Entry 6W23 (electron microscopy, 3.10 A resolution); this record covers chains A and X of the 7 polymer chains in the assembly.

== Chain A ==
Protein: ATP-dependent Clp protease ATP-binding subunit ClpA
From: Escherichia coli (strain K12)
UniProtKB: P0ABH9 (CLPA_ECOLI); residue numbers follow UniProt; this construct covers 1-758
Sequence (758 residues; row label = number of the first residue in the row):
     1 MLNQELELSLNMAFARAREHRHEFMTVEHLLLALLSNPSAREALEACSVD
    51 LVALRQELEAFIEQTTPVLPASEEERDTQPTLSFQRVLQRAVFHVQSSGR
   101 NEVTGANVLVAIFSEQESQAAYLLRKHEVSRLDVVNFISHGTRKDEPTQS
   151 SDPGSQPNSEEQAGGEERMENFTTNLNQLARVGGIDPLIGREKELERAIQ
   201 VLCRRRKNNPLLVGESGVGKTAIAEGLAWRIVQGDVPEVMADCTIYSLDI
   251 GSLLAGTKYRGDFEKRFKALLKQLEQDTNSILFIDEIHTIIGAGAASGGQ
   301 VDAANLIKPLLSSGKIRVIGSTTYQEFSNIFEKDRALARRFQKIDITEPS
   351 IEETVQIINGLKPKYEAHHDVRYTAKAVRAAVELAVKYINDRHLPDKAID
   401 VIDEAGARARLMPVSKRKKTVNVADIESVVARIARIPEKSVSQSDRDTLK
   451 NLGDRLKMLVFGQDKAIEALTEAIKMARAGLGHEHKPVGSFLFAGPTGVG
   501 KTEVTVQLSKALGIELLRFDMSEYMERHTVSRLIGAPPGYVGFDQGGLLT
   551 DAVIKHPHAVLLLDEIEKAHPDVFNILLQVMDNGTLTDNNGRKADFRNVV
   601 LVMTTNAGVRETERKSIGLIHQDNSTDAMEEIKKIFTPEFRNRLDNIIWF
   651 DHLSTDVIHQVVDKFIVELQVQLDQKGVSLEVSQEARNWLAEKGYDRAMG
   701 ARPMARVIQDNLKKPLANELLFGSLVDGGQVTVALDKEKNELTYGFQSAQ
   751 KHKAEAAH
Unresolved in the structure: 1-168, 293-302, 609-624, 747-758
Small-molecule neighbours:
  - ADP (adenosine-5'-diphosphate), molecule 1: D186, P187, L188, I189, R191, E215, S216, G217, V218, G219, K220, T221, A222, E286, I357, L361, P395, D396, I399
  - ADP, molecule 2: L459, V460, F461, Q463, P496, T497, G498, V499, G500, K501, T502, E503, L653, V661, K664, F665, A701, R702
  - ATP (adenosine-5'-triphosphate): A336, R339, R340
Swiss-Prot annotation at these positions:
  - binding site (ATP): G214 to T221, G495 to T502
From the paper describing this entry:
  - conformationally variable residues (order/disorder transition): V609 to N624

== Chain X ==
Protein: RepA, green fluorescent protein fusion
From: synthetic construct
Sequence (24 residues; each row starts with the number of its first residue; X marks 24 residues of unknown identity (built as UNK)):
     1 XXXXXXXXXXXXXXXXXXXXXXXX

== Chain A / chain X interface ==
Chain A side of the interface, 7 residues: K258, Y259, R260, R527, G539, Y540, V541

== In short ==
Chain A and chain X make no direct contact in this assembly. Chain A binds ADP and ATP. From UniProt: 16
ATP-binding residues on chain A. The paper reports conformational variability at V609(A).
Chain A is ATP-dependent Clp protease ATP-binding subunit ClpA (Escherichia coli (strain K12)) and chain X is
RepA, green fluorescent protein fusion (synthetic construct); the structure, ClpA Disengaged State bound to
RepA-GFP (Focused Classification), was determined by electron microscopy, deposited together with 6UQE, 6UQO,
6W1Z, 6W20, 6W21, 6W22 and 6W24.
